PDB entry 7ZWG | X-ray diffraction, 1.31 A resolution | chain A

[Chain A]
Molecule: Casein kinase II subunit alpha
Organism: Homo sapiens
Notes: EC 2.7.11.1
UniProt: P68400 (CSK21_HUMAN); residue numbers follow UniProt; this construct covers 2-329
Chain sequence (328 residues; row label = number of the first residue in the row):
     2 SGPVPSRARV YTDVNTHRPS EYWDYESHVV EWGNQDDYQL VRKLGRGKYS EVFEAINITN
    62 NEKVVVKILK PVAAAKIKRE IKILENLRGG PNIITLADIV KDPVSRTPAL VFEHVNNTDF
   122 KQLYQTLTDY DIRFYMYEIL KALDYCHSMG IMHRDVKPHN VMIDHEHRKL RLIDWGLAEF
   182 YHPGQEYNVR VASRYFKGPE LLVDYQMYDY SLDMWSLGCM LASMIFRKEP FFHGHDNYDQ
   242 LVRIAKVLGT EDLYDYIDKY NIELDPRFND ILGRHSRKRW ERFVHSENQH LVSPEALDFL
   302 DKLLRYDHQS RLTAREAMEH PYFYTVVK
Disordered / not traced: 2
Differences from the reference sequence: engineered mutation Ser21 (Arg in P68400), Ala74 (Lys in P68400), Ala75 (Lys in P68400), Ala76 (Lys in P68400)
Bound ions: Na+: Phe324, Val327
Residues lining bound ligands: CK2alpha (R7W; (5Z)-5-(quinolin-6-ylmethylidene)-1,3-thiazolidine-2,4-dione): Leu45, Ser51, Val53, Val66, Lys68, Ile95, Phe113, Glu114, His115, Val116, Asn118, Met163, Ile174, Asp175, Trp176
Swiss-Prot annotation at these positions:
  - region: Gln36 to Leu41 (Interaction with beta subunit)
  - active site: Asp156 (Proton acceptor)
  - binding site (ATP): Leu45 to Val53, Lys68
  - natural variant: Arg47 (R47Q: In OCNDS), Tyr50 (Y50S: In OCNDS), Asp175 (D175G: In OCNDS), Lys198 (K198R: In OCNDS)

[Overview]
Bound to chain A: CK2alpha. Phe324 and Val327 form the Na+ site. Curated annotation (UniProt) lists
active-site residue Asp156 and 10 ATP-binding residues.
Chain A is Casein kinase II subunit alpha (Homo sapiens); the structure, The Crystal structure of RO4493940
bound to CK2alpha, was determined by X-ray diffraction together with 7ZWE and 7A4Q from the same study.
